Entry 8V93 (electron microscopy, 3.12 A resolution); this record covers chains B and D of the 5 polymer chains in the assembly.

# Chain B
Molecule: Fab 329-2 heavy chain
Source organism: Mus musculus
Notes: antibody fragment or engineered binder
Amino-acid sequence (226 residues; row label = number of the first residue in the row):
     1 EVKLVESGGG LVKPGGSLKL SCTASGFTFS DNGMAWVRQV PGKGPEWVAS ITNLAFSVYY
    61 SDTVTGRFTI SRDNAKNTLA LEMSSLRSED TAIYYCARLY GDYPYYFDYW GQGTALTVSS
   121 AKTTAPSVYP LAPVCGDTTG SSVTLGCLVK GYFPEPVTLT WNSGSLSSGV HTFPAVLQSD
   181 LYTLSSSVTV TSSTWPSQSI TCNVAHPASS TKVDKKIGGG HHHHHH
Unresolved in the structure: 1, 121-226
Disulfide bonds: Cys-22/Cys-96

# Chain D
Molecule: Type 1 fimbrin D-mannose specific adhesin FimH, Donor strand complemented with FimG peptide 'triple mutant'
Source organism: Escherichia coli
Reference sequence: chimeric construct of P08191, P08190: residues 1-279 from P08191 (FIMH_ECOLI) positions 22-300 (UniProt number = residue number + 21); residues 287-300 from P08190 positions 24-37 (UniProt number = residue number - 263)
Amino-acid sequence (310 residues; each row starts with the number of its first residue):
     1 FACKTASGTA IPIGAASANV YVNLAPAVNV GQNLVVDLST QIFCHNDYPE TITDYVTLQR
    61 GSAYGGVLSS FSGTVKYSGS SYPFPTTSET PRVVYNSRTD KPWPVALYLT PVSSAGGVAI
   121 KAGSLIAVLI LRQTNNYNSD DFQFVWNIYA NNDVVVPTGG CDVSARDVTV TLPDYPGSVP
   181 IPLTVYCAKS QNLGYYLSGT TADAGNSIFT NTASFSPAQG VGVQLTRQGT IIPANNTVSL
   241 GAVGTSAVSL GLTANYARTG GQVTAGNVQS IIGVTFVYQG GSSGGGADVT ITVNGKVVAK
   301 GGHHHHHHHH
Unresolved in the structure: 104, 165-310
Differences from the reference sequence: engineered mutation Ser-7 (Asn28 in P08191), Ala-15 (Gly36 in P08191), Ala-16 (Gly37 in P08191), Ala-27 (Val48 in P08191), Ser-70 (Asn91 in P08191), Gln-228 (Asn249 in P08191); linker (280-286); expression tag (301-310)
Disulfide bonds: Cys-3/Cys-44
Reported in the primary citation:
  - conformationally variable residues (loop rearrangement): Arg-132, Thr-134, Ser-139, Asp-140, Asp-141
  - mutagenesis - V27A: unchanged binding to mannoside ligand
  - mutagenesis - G15A/G16A/V27A (K_d_ > 2000 nM): abolished binding to Ligand
  - mutagenesis - V27A: decreased binding to ligand

# Interface between chain B and chain D
Pairs across the interface - 22 pairs, chain B then chain D:
  Thr-52(B) / Ala-122(D)
  Thr-52(B) / Asp-153(D)
  Asn-53(B) / Asn-151(D)
  Asn-53(B) / Asn-152(D)
  Asn-53(B) / Asp-153(D)
  Leu-54(B) / Asp-153(D)
  Phe-56(B) / Ala-119(D)  hydrophobic
  Phe-56(B) / Ile-120(D)
  Phe-56(B) / Lys-121(D)
  Phe-56(B) / Asp-153(D)
  Ser-57(B) / Lys-121(D)
  Tyr-59(B) / Ala-122(D)
  Asp-102(B) / Ser-7(D)
  Asp-102(B) / Thr-9(D)  hydrogen bond
  Asp-102(B) / Tyr-21(D)
  Asp-102(B) / Asn-151(D)
  Tyr-103(B) / Tyr-21(D)  hydrophobic
  Tyr-103(B) / Ala-122(D)
  Tyr-103(B) / Gly-123(D)
  Tyr-103(B) / Asn-151(D)  hydrogen bond (backbone-side chain)
  Pro-104(B) / Asn-151(D)
  Tyr-106(B) / Ser-7(D)
Interface residues without a listed pair, chain B (13 interface residues in all): Asp-31, Gly-101, Tyr-105
Interface residues without a listed pair, chain D (14 interface residues in all): Gly-8, Val-154, Val-155
The authors on this interface:
  - epitope / paratope residues, chain D: Ser-7(D), Thr-9(D), Tyr-21(D)

# Summary
The interface between chain B and chain D involves 13 residues on one side and 14 on the other; the contacts
include 2 hydrogen bonds. Polar contacts include Asp-102(B)/Thr-9(D) and Tyr-103(B)/Asn-151(D). The paper
reports that G15A/G16A/V27A of chain D abolish binding to Ligand; epitope/paratope residues Ser-7(D), Thr-9(D)
and Tyr-21(D).
Here chain B is Fab 329-2 heavy chain (Mus musculus) and chain D is Type 1 fimbrin D-mannose specific adhesin
FimH, Donor strand complemented with FimG peptide 'triple mutant' (Escherichia coli). Entry 8V93 (Cryo-EM
structure of E. coli FimH lectin domain bound to Fabs 329-2 and 454-3) was determined by electron microscopy,
deposited together with 8V3J and 9D6F.
